Entry 7XT7 (electron microscopy, 4.20 A resolution (low resolution: residue-level contacts below are approximate; hydrogen-bond / salt-bridge calls are withheld)); this record covers chains A and T of the 35 polymer chains in the assembly.

[Chain A]
Molecule: DNA-directed RNA polymerase subunit
Organism: Komagataella phaffii
Notes: EC 2.7.7.6
Reference sequence: C4R4Y0 (C4R4Y0_KOMPG); residue numbers follow UniProt; this construct covers 1-1743
Chain sequence (1743 residues; numbered 1 to 1743; the number before each row is that of its first residue):
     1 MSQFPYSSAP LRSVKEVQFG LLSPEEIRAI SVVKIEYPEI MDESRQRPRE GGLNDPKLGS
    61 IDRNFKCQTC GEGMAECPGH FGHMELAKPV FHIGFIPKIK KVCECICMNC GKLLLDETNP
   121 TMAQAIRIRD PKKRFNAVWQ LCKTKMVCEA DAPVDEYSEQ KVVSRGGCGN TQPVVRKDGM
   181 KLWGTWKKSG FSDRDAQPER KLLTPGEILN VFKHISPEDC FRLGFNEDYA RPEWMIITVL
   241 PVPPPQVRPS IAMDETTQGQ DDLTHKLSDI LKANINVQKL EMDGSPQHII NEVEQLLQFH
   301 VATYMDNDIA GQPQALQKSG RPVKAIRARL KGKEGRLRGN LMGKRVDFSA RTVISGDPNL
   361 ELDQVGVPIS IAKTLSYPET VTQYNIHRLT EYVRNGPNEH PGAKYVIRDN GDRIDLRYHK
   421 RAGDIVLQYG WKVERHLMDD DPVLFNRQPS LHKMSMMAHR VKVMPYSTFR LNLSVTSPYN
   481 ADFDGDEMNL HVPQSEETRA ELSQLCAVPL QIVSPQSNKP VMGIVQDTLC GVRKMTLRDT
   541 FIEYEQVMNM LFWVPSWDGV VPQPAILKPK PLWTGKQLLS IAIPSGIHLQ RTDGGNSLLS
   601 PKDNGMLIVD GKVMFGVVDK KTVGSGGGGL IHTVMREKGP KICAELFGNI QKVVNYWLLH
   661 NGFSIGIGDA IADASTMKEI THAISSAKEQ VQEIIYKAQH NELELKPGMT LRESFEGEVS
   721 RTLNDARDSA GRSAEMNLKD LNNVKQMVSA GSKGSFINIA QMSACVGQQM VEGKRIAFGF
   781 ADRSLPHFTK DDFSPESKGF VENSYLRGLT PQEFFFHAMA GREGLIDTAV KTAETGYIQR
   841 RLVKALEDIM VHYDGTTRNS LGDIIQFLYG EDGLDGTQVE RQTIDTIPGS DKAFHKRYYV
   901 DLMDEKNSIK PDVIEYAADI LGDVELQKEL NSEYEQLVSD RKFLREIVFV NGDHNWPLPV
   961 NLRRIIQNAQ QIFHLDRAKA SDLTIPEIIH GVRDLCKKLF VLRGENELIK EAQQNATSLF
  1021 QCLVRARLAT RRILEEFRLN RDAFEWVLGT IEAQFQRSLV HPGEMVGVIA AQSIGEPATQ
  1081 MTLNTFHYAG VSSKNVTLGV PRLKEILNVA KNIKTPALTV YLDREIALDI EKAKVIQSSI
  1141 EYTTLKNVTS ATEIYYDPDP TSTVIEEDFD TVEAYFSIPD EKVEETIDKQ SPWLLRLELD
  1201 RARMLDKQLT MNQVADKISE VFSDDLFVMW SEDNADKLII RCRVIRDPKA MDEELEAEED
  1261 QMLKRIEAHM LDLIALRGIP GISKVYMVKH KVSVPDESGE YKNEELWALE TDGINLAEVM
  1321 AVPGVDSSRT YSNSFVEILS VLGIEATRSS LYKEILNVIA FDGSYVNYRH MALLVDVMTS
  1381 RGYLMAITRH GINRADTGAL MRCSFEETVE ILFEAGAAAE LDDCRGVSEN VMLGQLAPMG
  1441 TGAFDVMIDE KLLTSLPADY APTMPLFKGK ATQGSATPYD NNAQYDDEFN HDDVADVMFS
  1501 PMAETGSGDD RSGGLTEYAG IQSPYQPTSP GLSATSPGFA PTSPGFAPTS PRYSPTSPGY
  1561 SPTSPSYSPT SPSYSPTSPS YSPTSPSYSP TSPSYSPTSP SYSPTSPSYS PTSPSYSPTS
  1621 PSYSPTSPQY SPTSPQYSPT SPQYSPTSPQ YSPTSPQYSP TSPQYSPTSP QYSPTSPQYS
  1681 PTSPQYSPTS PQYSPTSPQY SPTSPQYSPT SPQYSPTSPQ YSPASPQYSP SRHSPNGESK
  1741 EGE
Unresolved in the structure: 1, 154-162, 190-193, 1082-1094, 1178-1189, 1246-1257, 1456-1743
Bound ions: Zn2+ site 1: Cys67, Cys70, Cys77, His80; Zn2+ site 2: Cys107, Cys110, Cys148, Cys168; Mg2+: Asp482, Asp484 (shared with 2 residues of chain P)

[Chain T]
Molecule: 198-nt DNA strand
Sequence (198 nucleotides; each row starts with the number of its first residue; numbers below 1 keep their minus sign (DA-72 is residue -72)):
   -72 ATCAGAATCC CGGTGCCGAG GCCGCTCAAT TGGTCGTAGA CAGCTCTAGC ACCGCTTAAA
   -12 CGCACGTACG CGCTGTCCCC CGCGTTTTAA CCTTTTTGGG GAAAACACCC AAGACACCAG
    48 GCACGAGACA GAAAAAAACA ACGAAAACGG CCACCACCCA AACACACCAA ACACAAGAGC
   108 TAATTGACTG ACGTAAGC
Unresolved in the structure: 54-125

[Chain A / chain T interface]
Pairs across the interface (21):
  Met253(A) - DA34(T)
  Met253(A) - DC35(T)
  Ala310(A) - DT20(T)
  Lys318(A) - DC35(T)
  Lys333(A) - DT24(T)
  Lys333(A) - DG25(T)
  Arg338(A) - DG25(T)
  Arg345(A) - DG27(T)
  Arg351(A) - DG27(T)
  Gln448(A) - DG25(T)
  Gln448(A) - DG26(T)
  Pro449(A) - DG25(T)
  Thr832(A) - DT24(T)
  Ala833(A) - DT24(T)
  Gly836(A) - DT24(T)
  Tyr837(A) - DT23(T)
  Arg1389(A) - DT21(T)
  Arg1389(A) - DT22(T)
  Glu1406(A) - DT22(T)
  Glu1407(A) - DT21(T)
  Glu1407(A) - DT22(T)
Interface residues without a listed pair, chain A (18 interface residues in all): Arg327, Arg840

[Summary]
18 residues of chain A face 10 of chain T across their interface. Cys67(A), Cys70(A), Cys77(A) and His80(A)
coordinate Zn2+ site 1. Cys107(A), Cys110(A), Cys148(A) and Cys168(A) form the Zn2+ site 2.
Here chain A is DNA-directed RNA polymerase subunit (Komagataella phaffii) and chain T is a 198-nt DNA strand.
Entry 7XT7 (RNA polymerase II elongation complex transcribing a nucleosome (EC49B)) was determined by electron
microscopy together with 7XN7, 7XSE, 7XSX, 7XSZ, 7XTD and 7XTI from the same study.
